4QV6 - chains A and G of the 28 polymer chains in the assembly; structure by X-ray diffraction, 2.80 A resolution.

== Chain A ==
Name: Proteasome subunit alpha type-2
From: Saccharomyces cerevisiae
Notes: EC 3.4.25.1; engineered mutation(s): A49V
UniProtKB: P23639 (PSA2_YEAST); numbering as in UniProt (aligned over 1-250)
Sequence (250 residues; numbered 1 to 250; the number before each row is that of its first residue):
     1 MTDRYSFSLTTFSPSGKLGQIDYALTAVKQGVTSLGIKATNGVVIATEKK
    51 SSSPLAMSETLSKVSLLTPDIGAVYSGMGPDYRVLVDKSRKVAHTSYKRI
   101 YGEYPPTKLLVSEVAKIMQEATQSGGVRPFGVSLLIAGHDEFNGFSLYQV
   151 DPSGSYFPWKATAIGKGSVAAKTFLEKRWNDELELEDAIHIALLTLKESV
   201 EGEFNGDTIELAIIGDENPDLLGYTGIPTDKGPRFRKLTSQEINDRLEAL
Swiss-Prot annotation at these positions:
  - cross-link: Lys108 (Glycyl lysine isopeptide (Lys-Gly) (interchain with G-Cter in ubiquitin))

== Chain G ==
Name: Proteasome subunit alpha type-1
From: Saccharomyces cerevisiae
Notes: EC 3.4.25.1
UniProtKB: P21243 (PSA1_YEAST); residues -8 to 243 here correspond to UniProt positions 1-252 (UniProt number = residue number + 9)
Sequence (252 residues; row label = number of the first residue in the row; numbers below 1 keep their minus sign (Met-8 is residue -8)):
    -8 MSGAAAASAAGYDRHITIFSPEGRLYQVEYAFKATNQTNINSLAVRGKDC
    42 TVVISQKKVPDKLLDPTTVSYIFCISRTIGMVVNGPIPDARNAALRAKAE
    92 AAEFRYKYGYDMPCDVLAKRMANLSQIYTQRAYMRPLGVILTFVSVDEEL
   142 GPSIYKTDPAGYYVGYKATATGPKQQEITTNLENHFKKSKIDHINEESWE
   192 KVVEFAITHMIDALGTEFSKNDLEVGVATKDKFFTLSAENIEERLVAIAE
   242 QD
Unresolved in the structure: -8 to 1, 243
Ion coordination: Mg2+: Thr8, Arg122, Met125

== Interface between chain A and chain G ==
Residue-residue contacts (65):
  Asp3(A) - Arg122(G)
  Asp3(A) - Tyr124(G)
  Tyr5(A) - Ile7(G)
  Tyr5(A) - Ala123(G)  hydrophobic
  Tyr5(A) - Tyr124(G)  hydrophobic
  Leu9(A) - Ile9(G)  hydrophobic
  Leu9(A) - Ala123(G)  hydrophobic
  Gln20(A) - Ile9(G)
  Gln20(A) - Phe10(G)  hydrogen bond (side chain-backbone)
  Tyr23(A) - Phe10(G)
  Tyr23(A) - Ser11(G)
  Tyr23(A) - Pro12(G)  hydrophobic
  Tyr23(A) - Gly14(G)
  Ala24(A) - Phe10(G)  hydrophobic
  Thr26(A) - Pro12(G)
  Thr26(A) - Glu13(G)
  Ala27(A) - Gly14(G)
  Ser52(A) - Tyr153(G)  hydrogen bond
  Pro54(A) - Lys158(G)  hydrogen bond (backbone-side chain)
  Pro54(A) - Glu174(G)
  Leu55(A) - Tyr157(G)
  Leu55(A) - Lys158(G)  hydrogen bond (backbone-backbone)
  Leu55(A) - Ala159(G)
  Leu55(A) - Thr170(G)
  Leu55(A) - Glu174(G)
  Leu55(A) - Phe177(G)  hydrophobic
  Ala56(A) - Gly156(G)
  Ala56(A) - Tyr157(G)  hydrophobic
  Met57(A) - Arg37(G)
  Met57(A) - Val155(G)
  Met57(A) - Gly156(G)  hydrogen bond (backbone-backbone)
  Met57(A) - Tyr157(G)
  Met57(A) - Lys158(G)
  Thr60(A) - Tyr146(G)
  Thr60(A) - Val155(G)
  Thr60(A) - Gly156(G)  hydrogen bond (side chain-backbone)
  Leu61(A) - Tyr153(G)  hydrophobic
  Met78(A) - Phe10(G)  hydrophobic
  Met78(A) - Leu16(G)  hydrophobic
  Pro80(A) - Gln117(G)
  Pro80(A) - Ala151(G)
  Pro80(A) - Gly152(G)
  Pro80(A) - Tyr153(G)
  Asp81(A) - Gln117(G)
  Arg83(A) - Ala113(G)  hydrogen bond (side chain-backbone)
  Arg83(A) - Asn114(G)
  Arg83(A) - Gly152(G)  hydrogen bond (side chain-backbone)
  Arg83(A) - Tyr154(G)
  Val84(A) - Asn114(G)
  Val84(A) - Gln117(G)
  Asp87(A) - Lys110(G)  salt bridge
  Asp87(A) - Asn114(G)
  Gly126(A) - Arg122(G)
  Gly126(A) - Ala123(G)  hydrogen bond (backbone-backbone)
  Val127(A) - Gln121(G)
  Val127(A) - Arg122(G)
  Arg128(A) - Thr8(G)
  Arg128(A) - Phe10(G)
  Arg128(A) - Leu16(G)
  Arg128(A) - Thr120(G)  hydrogen bond (side chain-backbone)
  Arg128(A) - Gln121(G)  hydrogen bond (backbone-backbone)
  Pro129(A) - Phe10(G)
  Pro129(A) - Gln121(G)
  Phe130(A) - Gln121(G)
  Gly131(A) - Phe10(G)
Interface residues without a listed pair, chain A (32 interface residues in all): Met1, Thr2, Gln30, Ser53, Ala121
Interface residues without a listed pair, chain G (34 interface residues in all): Thr160, Leu173

== In short ==
32 residues of chain A and 34 residues of chain G are in contact; the contacts include 11 hydrogen bonds and 1
salt bridge. Among the polar pairs are Asp87(A)-Lys110(G), Gln20(A)-Phe10(G) and Ser52(A)-Tyr153(G). Thr8(G),
Arg122(G) and Met125(G) form the Mg2+ site.
Here chain A is Proteasome subunit alpha type-2 and chain G is Proteasome subunit alpha type-1, both from
Saccharomyces cerevisiae. Entry 4QV6 (yCP beta5-A49V mutant) was determined by X-ray diffraction, deposited
together with 4QUX, 4QUY, 4QV0, 4QV1, 4QV3, 4QV4 and 42 further entries.
